PDB entry 4JDO | X-ray diffraction, 2.30 A resolution | chains A and C of the 3 polymer chains in the assembly

# Chain A (and C)
Molecule: Virulence plasmid protein pGP3-D
From: Chlamydia trachomatis
Notes: fragment: N-terminal and C-terminal domain fusion; chain C of this document is another copy of the same molecule, construct and numbering; everything in this record applies to it too
Reference sequence: A0A0E9CJA7 (A0A0E9CJA7_CHLTH); numbering as in UniProt; present here: 2-71, 117-264
Sequence (219 residues; row label = number of the first residue in the row; note: 45 numbers in that range are skipped by the numbering (no residue carries them; nothing is unmodelled there)):
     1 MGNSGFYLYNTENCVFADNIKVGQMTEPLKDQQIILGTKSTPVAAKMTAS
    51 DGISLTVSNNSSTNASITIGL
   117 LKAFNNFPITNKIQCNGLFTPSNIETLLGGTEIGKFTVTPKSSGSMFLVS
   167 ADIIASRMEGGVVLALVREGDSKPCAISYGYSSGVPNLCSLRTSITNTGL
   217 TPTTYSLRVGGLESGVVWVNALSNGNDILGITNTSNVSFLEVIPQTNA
Unresolved in the structure: 1, 262-264 (chain C: 263-264)
Sequence notes: initiating methionine (1)
Modified positions: Mse1 (selenomethionine); Mse25, Mse47, Mse162, Mse174 (selenomethionine; parent Met)

# Chain A / chain C interface
Contacting residue pairs (116):
  F6(A) - S4(C)
  F6(A) - G5(C)
  F6(A) - F6(C)  hydrophobic
  Y7(A) - K21(C)  hydrogen bond
  Y7(A) - P28(C)
  Y9(A) - E27(C)  hydrogen bond
  Y9(A) - P28(C)  hydrophobic
  T11(A) - D18(C)
  E12(A) - D18(C)
  E12(A) - N19(C)  hydrogen bond
  N13(A) - G2(C)  hydrogen bond (side chain-backbone)
  N13(A) - N3(C)
  N13(A) - S4(C)  hydrogen bond
  N13(A) - A17(C)
  N13(A) - D18(C)  hydrogen bond (backbone-backbone)
  N13(A) - N19(C)
  C14(A) - N19(C)
  C14(A) - P28(C)  hydrophobic
  V15(A) - A17(C)
  V15(A) - N19(C)  hydrogen bond (backbone-backbone)
  V15(A) - I20(C)
  V15(A) - K21(C)  hydrogen bond (backbone-backbone)
  F16(A) - K21(C)
  A17(A) - K21(C)  hydrogen bond (backbone-backbone)
  A17(A) - V22(C)
  A17(A) - G23(C)  hydrogen bond (backbone-backbone)
  D18(A) - G23(C)  hydrogen bond (backbone-backbone)
  D18(A) - T41(C)
  D18(A) - P42(C)
  N19(A) - P42(C)
  L29(A) - I35(C)  hydrophobic
  L29(A) - G37(C)
  K30(A) - G37(C)
  K30(A) - T38(C)
  D31(A) - G37(C)
  D31(A) - T38(C)  hydrogen bond (backbone-backbone)
  D31(A) - K39(C)  hydrogen bond (side chain-backbone)
  Q32(A) - L36(C)
  Q32(A) - G37(C)  hydrogen bond (backbone-backbone)
  Q33(A) - L36(C)
  Q33(A) - G37(C)  hydrogen bond (backbone-backbone)
  I34(A) - I34(C)  hydrophobic
  I34(A) - I35(C)
  I34(A) - L36(C)  hydrophobic
  Mse47(A) - I34(C)  hydrophobic
  V57(A) - L36(C)  hydrophobic
  N59(A) - L36(C)
  N59(A) - G37(C)  hydrogen bond (side chain-backbone)
  N59(A) - T38(C)
  S61(A) - V43(C)
  S62(A) - Q24(C)  hydrogen bond
  T63(A) - T26(C)
  A65(A) - V43(C)  hydrophobic
  A65(A) - A44(C)
  A65(A) - A45(C)
  A65(A) - K46(C)  hydrogen bond (backbone-backbone)
  S66(A) - K46(C)
  I67(A) - L36(C)  hydrophobic
  I67(A) - A45(C)  hydrophobic
  I67(A) - K46(C)  hydrogen bond (backbone-backbone)
  I67(A) - Mse47(C)
  I67(A) - T48(C)  hydrogen bond (backbone-backbone)
  T68(A) - T48(C)
  I69(A) - T48(C)  hydrogen bond (backbone-backbone)
  I69(A) - A49(C)
  I69(A) - S50(C)  hydrogen bond (backbone-backbone)
  I69(A) - I53(C)
  I69(A) - I69(C)  hydrophobic
  G70(A) - S50(C)
  G70(A) - I53(C)
  L71(A) - D51(C)  hydrogen bond (backbone-backbone)
  L71(A) - I53(C)
  L71(A) - L71(C)  hydrophobic
  K118(A) - I259(C)
  K118(A) - P260(C)
  K118(A) - Q261(C)  hydrogen bond
  A119(A) - I259(C)  hydrogen bond (backbone-backbone)
  F120(A) - L164(C)  hydrophobic
  F120(A) - S210(C)
  F120(A) - V258(C)  hydrophobic
  F120(A) - I259(C)  hydrogen bond (backbone-backbone)
  F120(A) - P260(C)
  F120(A) - Q261(C)  hydrogen bond (backbone-backbone)
  N121(A) - Q261(C)
  N122(A) - S210(C)  hydrogen bond
  K157(A) - Q261(C)
  S166(A) - R208(C)  hydrogen bond
  D168(A) - R208(C)
  I170(A) - Y195(C)  hydrophobic
  Y197(A) - Y197(C)  hydrophobic
  S199(A) - E175(C)
  S199(A) - Y197(C)
  V201(A) - L228(C)  hydrophobic
  P202(A) - Y195(C)
  P202(A) - G196(C)
  N203(A) - Y195(C)
  N203(A) - G196(C)
  N203(A) - Y197(C)
  L204(A) - S194(C)
  L204(A) - Y195(C)  hydrogen bond (backbone-backbone)
  L204(A) - S206(C)
  R208(A) - R208(C)
  I244(A) - Y195(C)
  L245(A) - F135(C)
  L245(A) - T136(C)
  L245(A) - P137(C)
  L245(A) - I140(C)
  L245(A) - Y195(C)
  L245(A) - L228(C)  hydrophobic
  L245(A) - E229(C)
  I247(A) - I140(C)  hydrophobic
  I247(A) - E141(C)
  I247(A) - I193(C)  hydrophobic
  N249(A) - I193(C)
  N249(A) - Y195(C)  hydrogen bond
  N252(A) - R208(C)  hydrogen bond (side chain-backbone)
Interface residues without a listed pair, chain A (60 interface residues in all): I20, S40, T41, I53, L117, T250, S254, L256
Interface residues without a listed pair, chain C (69 interface residues in all): E12, V15, F16, Mse25, S40, G52, L55, Mse162, G176, G177, T209, L256

# In short
60 residues of chain A and 69 residues of chain C are in contact, with 32 hydrogen bonds. Polar pairs include
Y7(A)-K21(C), Y9(A)-E27(C) and E12(A)-N19(C).
Both chains are Virulence plasmid protein pGP3-D (Chlamydia trachomatis). Entry 4JDO (Secreted chlamydial
protein pgp3, coiled-coil deletion) was determined by X-ray diffraction, deposited together with 4JDM and
4JDN.
